PDB entry 1OET | X-ray diffraction, 2.30 A resolution | chain A

# Chain A
Protein: -tyrosine phosphatase, non-receptor type 1
Source organism: Homo sapiens
Notes: EC 3.1.3.48; fragment: catalytic domain, residues 1-321
UniProtKB: P18031 (PTN1_HUMAN); residues 1-321 here = UniProt positions 1-321
Amino-acid sequence (321 residues; row label = number of the first residue in the row):
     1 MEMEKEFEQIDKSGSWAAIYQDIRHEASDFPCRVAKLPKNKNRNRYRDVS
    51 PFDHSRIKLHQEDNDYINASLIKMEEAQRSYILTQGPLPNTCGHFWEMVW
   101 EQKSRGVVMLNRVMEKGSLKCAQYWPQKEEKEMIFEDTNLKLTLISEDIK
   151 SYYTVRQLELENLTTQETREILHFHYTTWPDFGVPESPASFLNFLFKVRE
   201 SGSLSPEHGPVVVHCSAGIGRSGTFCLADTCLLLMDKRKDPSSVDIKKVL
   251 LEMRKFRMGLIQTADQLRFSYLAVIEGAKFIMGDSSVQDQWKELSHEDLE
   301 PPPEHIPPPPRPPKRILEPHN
Not modelled in the structure: 1, 283-321
Modified / non-standard residues: Cys215 (s-hydroxycysteine; CSO)
UniProt features mapped onto this chain:
  - active site: Cys215 (Phosphocysteine intermediate)
  - binding site (substrate): Asp181, Cys215 to Arg221, Gln262
  - modified residue: Met1 (N-acetylmethionine), Tyr20 (Phosphotyrosine), Ser50 (Phosphoserine), Tyr66 (Phosphotyrosine), Cys215 (Cysteine persulfide), Ser242 (Phosphoserine), Ser243 (Phosphoserine)
  - cross-link: Cys215 to Ser216 (N,N-(cysteine-1,S-diyl)serine (Cys-Ser))
  - mutagenesis: Ser50 (S50A/D: No phosphorylation), Asp181 (D181A: Substrate-trapping mutant), Cys215 (C215S: Catalytically inactive mutant; abolishes sulfhydration)

# In short
From UniProt: active-site residue Cys215, 9 substrate-binding residues and 3 mutagenesis sites.
Chain A is -tyrosine phosphatase, non-receptor type 1 (Homo sapiens); the structure, Oxidation state of
protein tyrosine phosphatase 1B, was determined by X-ray diffraction (same publication as 1OES, 1OEU and
1OEV).
